6XJD - chains C and J of the 12 polymer chains in the assembly; structure by electron microscopy, 6.80 A resolution (low resolution: residue-level contacts below are approximate; hydrogen-bond / salt-bridge calls are withheld).

== Chain C ==
Protein: Histone H2A type 1
Source organism: Homo sapiens
Reference sequence: P0C0S8 (H2A1_HUMAN); residues 1-129 here correspond to UniProt positions 2-130 (UniProt number = residue number + 1)
Amino-acid sequence (129 residues; each row starts with the number of its first residue):
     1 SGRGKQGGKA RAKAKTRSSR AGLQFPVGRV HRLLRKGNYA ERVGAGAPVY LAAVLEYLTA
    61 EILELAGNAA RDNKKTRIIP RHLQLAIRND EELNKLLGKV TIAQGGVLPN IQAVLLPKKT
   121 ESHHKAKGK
Disordered / not traced: 1-9, 118-129
Curated features (UniProtKB/Swiss-Prot):
  - modified residue: Ser1 (N-acetylserine), Arg3 (Citrulline), Lys5 (N6-(2-hydroxyisobutyryl)lysine), Lys9 (N6-(2-hydroxyisobutyryl)lysine), Lys13 (N6-(beta-hydroxybutyryl)lysine), Lys36 (N6-(2-hydroxyisobutyryl)lysine), Lys74 (N6-(2-hydroxyisobutyryl)lysine), Lys75 (N6-(2-hydroxyisobutyryl)lysine), Lys95 (N6-(2-hydroxyisobutyryl)lysine), Lys99 (N6-glutaryllysine), Gln104 (N5-methylglutamine), Lys118 (N6-(2-hydroxyisobutyryl)lysine), Lys119 (N6-crotonyllysine), Thr120 (Phosphothreonine), Lys125 (N6-crotonyllysine)
  - cross-link (Glycyl lysine isopeptide (Lys-Gly)): Lys13 (interchain with G-Cter in ubiquitin), Lys15 (interchain with G-Cter in ubiquitin), Lys119 (interchain with G-Cter in ubiquitin)

== Chain J ==
Molecule: 147-nt DNA strand
Sequence (147 nucleotides; each row starts with the number of its first residue; numbering starts at 0):
     0 ACAGGATGTA TATATCTGAC ACGTGCCTGG AGACTAGGGA GTAATCCCCT TGGCGGTTAA
    60 AACGCGGGGG ACAGCGCGTA CGTGCGTTTA AGCGGTGCTA GAGCTGTCTA CGACCAATTG
   120 AGCGGCCTCG GCACCGGGAT TCTCCAG
Disordered / not traced: 0, 146

== Chain C / chain J interface ==
Residue-residue contacts (15):
  Arg11(C) - DA116(J)
  Arg11(C) - DT117(J)
  Lys13(C) - DG119(J)
  Arg29(C) - DC122(J)
  Glu41(C) - DA112(J)
  Arg42(C) - DC110(J)
  Arg42(C) - DG111(J)
  Arg42(C) - DA112(J)
  Val43(C) - DG111(J)
  Val43(C) - DA112(J)
  Ala45(C) - DG111(J)
  Thr76(C) - DG130(J)
  Thr76(C) - DC131(J)
  Arg77(C) - DG130(J)
  Arg77(C) - DC131(J)
Interface residues without a listed pair, chain C (11 interface residues in all): Ala14, Gly44
Interface residues without a listed pair, chain J (10 interface residues in all): DG121

== In short ==
The interface between chain C and chain J involves 11 residues on one side and 10 on the other.
Here chain C is Histone H2A type 1 (Homo sapiens) and chain J is a 147-nt DNA strand. Entry 6XJD (Two mouse
cGAS catalytic domain binding to human assembled nucleosome) was determined by electron microscopy together
with 6X59 and 6X5A from the same study.
